Entry 8YRE (X-ray diffraction, 3.54 A resolution); this record covers chains A and D of the 6 polymer chains in the assembly.

Chain A:
Protein: ADP-glucose pyrophosphorylase family protein
From: Arabidopsis thaliana
UniProtKB: F4IFA4 (F4IFA4_ARATH); residues 1-406 here = UniProt positions 1-406
Chain sequence (406 residues; each row starts with the number of its first residue):
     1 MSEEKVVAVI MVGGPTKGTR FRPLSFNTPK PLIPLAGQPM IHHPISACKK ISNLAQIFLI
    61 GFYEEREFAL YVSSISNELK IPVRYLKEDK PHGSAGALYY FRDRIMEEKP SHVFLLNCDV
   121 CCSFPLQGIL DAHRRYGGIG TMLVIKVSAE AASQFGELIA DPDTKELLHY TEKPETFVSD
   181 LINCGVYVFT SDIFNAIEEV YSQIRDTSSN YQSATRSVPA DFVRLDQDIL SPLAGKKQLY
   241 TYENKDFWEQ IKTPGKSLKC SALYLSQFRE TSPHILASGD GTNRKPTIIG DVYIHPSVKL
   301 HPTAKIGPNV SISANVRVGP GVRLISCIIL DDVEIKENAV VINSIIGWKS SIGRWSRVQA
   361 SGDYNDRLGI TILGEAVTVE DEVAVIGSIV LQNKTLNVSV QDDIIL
Disordered / not traced: 1-3, 206-221

Chain D:
Protein: Mannose-1-phosphate guanylyltransferase 1
From: Arabidopsis thaliana
Notes: EC 2.7.7.13
UniProtKB: O22287 (GMPP1_ARATH); residues 1-361 here = UniProt positions 1-361
Chain sequence (361 residues; each row starts with the number of its first residue):
     1 MKALILVGGF GTRLRPLTLS FPKPLVDFAN KPMILHQIEA LKAVGVDEVV LAINYQPEVM
    61 LNFLKDFETK LEIKITCSQE TEPLGTAGPL ALARDKLLDG SGEPFFVLNS DVISEYPLKE
   121 MLEFHKSHGG EASIMVTKVD EPSKYGVVVM EESTGRVEKF VEKPKLYVGN KINAGIYLLN
   181 PSVLDKIELR PTSIEKETFP KIAAAQGLYA MVLPGFWMDI GQPRDYITGL RLYLDSLRKK
   241 SPAKLTSGPH IVGNVLVDET ATIGEGCLIG PDVAIGPGCI VESGVRLSRC TVMRGVRIKK
   301 HACISSSIIG WHSTVGQWAR IENMTILGED VHVSDEIYSN GGVVLPHKEI KSNILKPEIV
   361 M
Curated features (UniProtKB/Swiss-Prot):
  - binding site (GDP-alpha-D-mannose): Leu6, Val7, Gly85, Asn109, Asp111, Gly146, Asn173
  - binding site (diphosphate): Gly9, Gly11, Thr12, Arg13, Lys23
  - mutagenesis: Gly11 (G11S: In hsn1; reduced enzyme activity, ascorbate concentrations and N-glycosylation, and increased sensitivity to ammonium), Pro22 (P22S: In vtc1-1 and vtc1-2; reduced enzyme activity and ascorbate concentrations, and ozone-sensitive), Asp27 (D27E: Abolishes interaction with CSN5B and subsequent degradation in the dark by the 26S proteasome, and increases ascorbate accumulation in seedlings), Pro89 (P89L: In cyt1-1; deficient in N-glycosylation and cellulose, and embryo lethal), Pro223 to Met361 (Reduces catalytic activity 3-fold)

Interface between chain A and chain D:
Residue-residue contacts (28):
  Lys305(A) - Trp318(D)
  Gly321(A) - His301(D)  hydrogen bond (backbone-side chain)
  Gly321(A) - Trp318(D)  hydrogen bond (backbone-side chain)
  Val322(A) - Trp318(D)
  Arg323(A) - Trp318(D)
  Arg323(A) - Glu336(D)  salt bridge
  Ile325(A) - Glu336(D)
  Asn338(A) - Gly284(D)  hydrogen bond (side chain-backbone)
  Asn338(A) - His301(D)
  Val340(A) - Trp318(D)
  Trp355(A) - Leu268(D)  hydrophobic
  Trp355(A) - Gly284(D)  hydrogen bond (side chain-backbone)
  Trp355(A) - Val285(D)
  Trp355(A) - Arg286(D)
  Trp355(A) - Arg320(D)
  Arg357(A) - Trp318(D)  hydrogen bond (side chain-backbone)
  Arg357(A) - Arg320(D)
  Arg357(A) - Glu336(D)  hydrogen bond (side chain-backbone)
  Gln359(A) - Tyr338(D)
  Gln359(A) - Asn353(D)
  Glu382(A) - Arg286(D)  salt bridge
  Glu382(A) - Arg320(D)  hydrogen bond (backbone-side chain)
  Ala384(A) - Arg320(D)
  Ile386(A) - Tyr338(D)
  Ser399(A) - Arg320(D)
  Gln401(A) - Asn340(D)  hydrogen bond
  Gln401(A) - Leu355(D)  hydrogen bond (side chain-backbone)
  Gln401(A) - Lys356(D)
Interface residues without a listed pair, chain A (17 interface residues in all): Thr303, Ala339
Interface residues without a listed pair, chain D (19 interface residues in all): Gly266, Ser288, Ala302, Cys303, Ala319, Ile337

Overview:
17 residues of chain A and 19 residues of chain D are in contact, with 9 hydrogen bonds and 2 salt bridges.
Among the polar pairs are Arg323(A)-Glu336(D), Glu382(A)-Arg286(D) and Gly321(A)-His301(D).
Chain A is ADP-glucose pyrophosphorylase family protein and chain D is Mannose-1-phosphate guanylyltransferase
1, both from Arabidopsis thaliana; the structure, Crystal structure of Arabidopsis VTC1-KJC2, was determined
by X-ray diffraction.
